4D8D - chains A and B; structure by X-ray diffraction, 2.52 A resolution.

# Chain A
Molecule: Tyrosine-protein kinase Fyn
From: Homo sapiens
Notes: EC 2.7.10.2; fragment: src-homology 3 domain
UniProtKB: P06241 (FYN_HUMAN); residue numbers follow UniProt; this construct covers 84-141
Sequence (58 residues; each row starts with the number of its first residue):
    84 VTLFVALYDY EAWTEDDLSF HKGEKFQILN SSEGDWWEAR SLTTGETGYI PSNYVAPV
Unresolved in the structure: 84
Differences from the reference sequence: engineered mutation Trp96 (Arg in P06241)

# Chain B
Molecule: Protein Nef
From: Human immunodeficiency virus type 1
Notes: fragment: conserved core domain
UniProtKB: P03406 (NEF_HV1BR); residue numbers follow UniProt; this construct covers 58-204
Sequence (151 residues; row label = number of the first residue in the row):
    56 GSLEAQEEEE VGFPVTPQVP LRPMTYKAAV DLSHFLKEKG GLEGLIHSQR RQDILDLWIY
   116 HTQGYFPDWQ NYTPGPGVRY PLTFGWCYKL VPVEPDKVEE ANKGENTSLL HPVSLHGMDD
   176 PEREVLEWRF DSRLAFHHVA RELHPEYFKN C
Unresolved in the structure: 56-68, 149-178, 205-206
Differences from the reference sequence: expression tag (56-57)
Reported in the primary citation:
  - conformationally variable residues (side-chain flip): Trp113

# How chain A and chain B interact
Contacting residue pairs (22):
  Tyr91(A) - Pro72(B)  hydrophobic
  Tyr93(A) - Gln118(B)
  Trp96(A) - Leu87(B)  hydrophobic
  Trp96(A) - Phe90(B)
  Trp96(A) - Trp113(B)  hydrophobic
  Trp96(A) - Thr117(B)
  Trp96(A) - Gln118(B)
  Thr97(A) - Asp86(B)
  Asp99(A) - Lys82(B)  salt bridge
  Asp100(A) - Arg77(B)  salt bridge
  Asp118(A) - Pro75(B)
  Trp119(A) - Val74(B)  hydrophobic
  Trp119(A) - Pro75(B)  hydrogen bond (side chain-backbone)
  Trp119(A) - Leu76(B)
  Trp119(A) - Arg77(B)
  Trp119(A) - Gln118(B)
  Pro134(A) - Pro75(B)
  Asn136(A) - Gln73(B)  hydrogen bond (side chain-backbone)
  Asn136(A) - Pro75(B)
  Tyr137(A) - Thr71(B)
  Tyr137(A) - Pro72(B)  hydrogen bond (side chain-backbone)
  Tyr137(A) - Val74(B)
Interface residues without a listed pair, chain A (12 interface residues in all): Ser135
Interface residues without a listed pair, chain B (15 interface residues in all): Ile114
From the paper, about this interface:
  - pairs named by the authors: Asp100(A)-Arg77(B), Phe90(B)-Trp96(A), Trp113(B)-Trp96(A)

# Overview
12 residues of chain A and 15 residues of chain B are in contact; the contacts include 3 hydrogen bonds and 2
salt bridges. Polar contacts include Asp99(A)-Lys82(B), Asp100(A)-Arg77(B) and Trp119(A)-Pro75(B). The paper
describes contacts between Asp100(A) and Arg77(B), Phe90(B) and Trp96(A) and Trp113(B) and Trp96(A). The paper
reports conformational variability at Trp113(B).
Here chain A is Tyrosine-protein kinase Fyn (Homo sapiens) and chain B is Protein Nef (Human immunodeficiency
virus type 1). Entry 4D8D (Crystal structure of HIV-1 NEF Fyn-SH3 R96W variant) was determined by X-ray
diffraction together with 7D7S from the same study.
